PDB entry 1JP9 | X-ray diffraction, 1.70 A resolution | chain A

Chain A:
Protein: myoglobin
Organism: Physeter catodon
UniProt: P02185 (MYG_PHYCA); residue numbers follow UniProt; this construct covers 1-153
Chain sequence (153 residues; numbered 1 to 153; the number before each row is that of its first residue):
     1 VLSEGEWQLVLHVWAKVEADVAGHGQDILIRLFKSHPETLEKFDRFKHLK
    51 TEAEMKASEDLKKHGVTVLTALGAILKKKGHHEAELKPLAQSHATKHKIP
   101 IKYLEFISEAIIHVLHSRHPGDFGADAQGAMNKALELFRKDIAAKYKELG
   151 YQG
Disordered / not traced: 152-153
Bound ions: heme Fe near His93 (its only coordinating residue here)
Ligand contacts: heme (HEM): Leu32, Thr39, Lys42, Phe43, Arg45, His64, Thr67, Val68, Ala71, Leu72, Leu89, Ser92, His93, His97, Ile99, Tyr103, Leu104, Ile107, Ile111, Phe138
What the authors report for this chain:
  - conformationally variable residues: Lys79, Gly80

In short:
Bound to chain A: heme. The paper reports conformational variability at Lys79 and Gly80.
Chain A is myoglobin (Physeter catodon); the structure, Sperm Whale met-Myoglobin (low temperature; high
pressure), was determined by X-ray diffraction, deposited together with 1JP6, 1JP8 and 1JPB.
